8AN5 - chains A and B of the 3 polymer chains in the assembly; structure by X-ray diffraction, 1.44 A resolution.

# Chain A (and B)
Name: Bacterial toxin
From: Mycobacterium tuberculosis H37Rv
Notes: chain B of this document is another copy of the same molecule, construct and numbering; everything in this record applies to it too
UniProtKB: L7N686 (L7N686_MYCTU); numbering as in UniProt (aligned over 2-197)
Chain sequence (196 residues; row label = number of the first residue in the row):
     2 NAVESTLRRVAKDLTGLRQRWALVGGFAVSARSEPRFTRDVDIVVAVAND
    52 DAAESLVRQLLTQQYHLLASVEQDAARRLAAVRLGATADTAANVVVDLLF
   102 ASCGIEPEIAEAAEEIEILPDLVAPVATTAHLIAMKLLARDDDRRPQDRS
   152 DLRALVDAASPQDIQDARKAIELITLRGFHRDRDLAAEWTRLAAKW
Not modelled in the structure: 90-91 (chain B: 89-93, 143-145, 194-197)
From the paper describing this entry:
  - contacts within the chain: F28-F38 (hydrophobic contact), V4-V95 (hydrophobic contact)
  - conformationally variable residues (loop rearrangement): F38
  - mutagenesis - D41A: abolished catalytic activity
  - mutagenesis - D41A, K137A, D152A: abolished growth
  - mutagenesis - T39A: unchanged growth

# Interface between chain A and chain B
Contacting residue pairs - 13 pairs, chain A then chain B:
  P36(A) - F38(B)
  R37(A) - Q148(B)
  F38(A) - R37(B)
  F38(A) - F38(B)  hydrogen bond (backbone-backbone)
  T39(A) - P36(B)
  R40(A) - E35(B)  salt bridge
  R40(A) - P36(B)
  D144(A) - R154(B)  hydrogen bond (backbone-side chain)
  R145(A) - R154(B)
  P147(A) - R150(B)
  P147(A) - S151(B)
  Q148(A) - S151(B)  hydrogen bond (backbone-side chain)
  S151(A) - P147(B)
Also at the interface, not in a pair above, chain A (12 interface residues in all): A92, R150
The authors on this interface:
  - specific contacts: F38(A)-F38(B) (hydrophobic contact), R40(A)-E35(B) (salt bridge)

# Overview
12 residues of chain A face 9 of chain B across their interface, with 3 hydrogen bonds and 1 salt bridge.
Polar contacts include R40(A)-E35(B), D144(A)-R154(B) and Q148(A)-S151(B). The paper describes a hydrophobic
contact between F38(A) and F38(B); a salt bridge between R40(A) and E35(B). From the paper: D41A, K137A and
D152A of chain A abolish growth; conformational variability at F38(A).
Chain A and chain B are both Bacterial toxin (Mycobacterium tuberculosis H37Rv); the structure, MenAT1
toxin-antitoxin complex (rv0078a-rv0078b) from Mycobacterium tuberculosis H37Rv, was determined by X-ray
diffraction together with 8AN4 from the same study.
